Entry 8WIE (X-ray diffraction, 2.30 A resolution); this record covers chains D and E of the 6 polymer chains in the assembly.

== Chain D (and E) ==
Protein: Peptide 10-1, Ferritin heavy chain
Source organism: Homo sapiens
Notes: chain E of this document is another copy of the same molecule, construct and numbering; everything in this record applies to it too
UniProtKB: P02794 (FRIH_HUMAN); numbering as in UniProt (aligned over 1-177)
Sequence (200 residues; each row starts with the number of its first residue; numbers below 1 keep their minus sign (Asn-22 is residue -22)):
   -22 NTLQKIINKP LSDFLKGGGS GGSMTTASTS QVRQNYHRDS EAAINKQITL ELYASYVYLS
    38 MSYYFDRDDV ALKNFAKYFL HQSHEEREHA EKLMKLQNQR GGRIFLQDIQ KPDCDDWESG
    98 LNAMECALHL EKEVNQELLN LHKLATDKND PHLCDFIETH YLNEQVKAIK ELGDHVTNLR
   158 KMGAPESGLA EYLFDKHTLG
Not modelled in the structure: -5 to 5 (chain E: -6 to 5)
Construct notes: engineered mutation Arg15 (Gln in P02794), Lys23 (Arg in P02794), Thr26 (Asn in P02794), Gln87 (Lys in P02794), Glu110 (Asn in P02794), Glu114 (Ser in P02794), Asn117 (Glu in P02794)
Bound ions: Fe ion: Glu28, Gln142
Curated features (UniProtKB/Swiss-Prot):
  - binding site (Fe cation): Glu28, Glu63, His66, Glu108, Gln142
  - modified residue: Met1 (N-acetylmethionine), Thr2 (N-acetylthreonine)
  - mutagenesis: Glu28 (E28A: Reduces iron binding and oxidation rate; when associated with Q-87), Glu108 (E108A: No effect on iron binding but the oxidation rate is severely reduced; when associated with Q-87)

== Chain D / chain E interface ==
Contacting residue pairs (21; chain D residue first):
  Asp43(D) with Lys147(E), hydrogen bond (backbone-side chain)
  Asp45(D) with Lys147(E); Gly150(E); Asp151(E); Thr154(E), hydrogen bond (backbone-side chain)
  Asp46(D) with Thr154(E); Lys158(E)
  Ala48(D) with Asp151(E); Asn155(E), hydrogen bond (backbone-side chain)
  Gly165(D) with Lys158(E)
  Leu166(D) with Lys158(E); Met159(E)
  Tyr169(D) with Asn155(E); Met159(E), hydrophobic; Leu170(E); Phe171(E); His174(E); Thr175(E), hydrogen bond
  Lys173(D) with His174(E), hydrogen bond (side chain-backbone); Thr175(E), hydrogen bond
  His174(D) with His174(E), hydrogen bond
Also at the interface, not in a pair above, chain D (13 interface residues in all): Arg44, Val47, Leu49, Leu170

== Overview ==
Chain D and chain E form an interface of 13 and 11 residues respectively, with 7 hydrogen bonds. Polar
contacts include Asp43(D)-Lys147(E), Asp45(D)-Thr154(E) and Ala48(D)-Asn155(E). Curated annotation (UniProt)
lists 5 Fe cation-binding residues and 2 mutagenesis sites on chain D.
Both chains are Peptide 10-1, Ferritin heavy chain (Homo sapiens). Entry 8WIE (Peptide 10-1/FTH1-1 Complex)
was determined by X-ray diffraction (same publication as 8WIQ and 8WJF).
